Entry 2VQQ (X-ray diffraction, 1.90 A resolution); this record covers chain A.

Chain A:
Protein: Histone deacetylase 4
Source organism: Homo sapiens
Notes: fragment: catalytic domain, residues 648-1057
UniProt: P56524 (HDAC4_HUMAN); residues 4-413 here correspond to UniProt positions 648-1057 (UniProt number = residue number + 644)
Chain sequence (413 residues; each row starts with the number of its first residue):
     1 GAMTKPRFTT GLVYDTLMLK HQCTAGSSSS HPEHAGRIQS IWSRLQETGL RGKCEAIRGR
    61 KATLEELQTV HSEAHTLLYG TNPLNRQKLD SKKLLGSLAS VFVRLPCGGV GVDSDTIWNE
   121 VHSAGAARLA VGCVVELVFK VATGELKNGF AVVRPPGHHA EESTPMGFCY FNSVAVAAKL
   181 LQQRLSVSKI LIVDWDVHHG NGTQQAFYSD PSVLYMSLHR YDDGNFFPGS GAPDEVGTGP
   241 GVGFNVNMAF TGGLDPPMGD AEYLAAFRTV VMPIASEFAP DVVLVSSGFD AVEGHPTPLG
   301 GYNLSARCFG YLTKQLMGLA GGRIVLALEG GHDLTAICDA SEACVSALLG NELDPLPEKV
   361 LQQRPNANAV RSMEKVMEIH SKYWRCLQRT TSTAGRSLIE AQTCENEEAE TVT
Not modelled in the structure: 1-6, 23-33, 85-111, 406-413
Differences from the reference sequence: engineered mutation Ala-25 (Cys669 in P56524), Ala-56 (Cys700 in P56524)
Bound ions: K+ site 1: Asp-194, Asp-196, His-198, Ser-217, Leu-218; Zn2+: Asp-196, His-198, Asp-290 (together with TFG); K+ site 2: Phe-207, Asp-210, Val-213, Phe-244
Residues lining bound ligands: TFG (2,2,2-trifluoro-1-{5-[(3-phenyl-5,6-dihydroimidazo[1,2-a]pyrazin-7(8h)-yl)carbonyl]thiophen-2-yl}ethane-1,1-diol): Pro-156, His-158, His-159, Gly-167, Phe-168, Cys-169, Asp-196, His-198, Phe-227, Asp-290, Pro-298, Leu-299, Glu-329, Gly-330, Gly-331
UniProt features mapped onto this chain:
  - motif: Glu-407 to Thr-413 (Nuclear export signal)
  - active site: His-159
  - binding site (Zn(2+)): Cys-23, His-31, Cys-107
Reported in the primary citation:
  - mutagenesis - H332Y: abolished catalytic activity on trifluoroacetamide substrate
  - mutagenesis - H332Y: increased catalytic activity on acetylated lysine-containing peptides
  - mutagenesis - D115A: decreased catalytic activity
  - catalytic residues: Asp-115

Overview:
Bound to chain A: compound TFG. Asp-194, Asp-196, His-198, Ser-217 and Leu-218 coordinate K+ site 1. The Zn2+
site is built by Asp-196, His-198 and Asp-290. From UniProt: active-site residue His-159 and 3 Zn2+-binding
residues. From the paper: the catalytic residue Asp-115; H332Y abolishes catalytic activity on
trifluoroacetamide substrate.
Chain A is Histone deacetylase 4 (Homo sapiens); the structure, Structure of HDAC4 catalytic domain (a double
cysteine-to-alanine mutant) bound to a trifluoromethylketone inhbitor, was determined by X-ray diffraction
together with 2VQW, 2VQV, 2VQJ, 2VQM and 2VQO from the same study.
